7O6L - chains A and B; structure by X-ray diffraction, 1.50 A resolution.

# Chain A (and B)
Name: Enhancer of rudimentary homolog 2
From: Caenorhabditis elegans
Notes: chain B of this document is another copy of the same molecule, construct and numbering; everything in this record applies to it too
Reference sequence: Q20057 (Q20057_CAEEL); residue numbers follow UniProt; this construct covers 1-99
Amino-acid sequence (103 residues; numbered -3 to 99; the number before each row is that of its first residue; numbers below 1 keep their minus sign (Gly-3 is residue -3)):
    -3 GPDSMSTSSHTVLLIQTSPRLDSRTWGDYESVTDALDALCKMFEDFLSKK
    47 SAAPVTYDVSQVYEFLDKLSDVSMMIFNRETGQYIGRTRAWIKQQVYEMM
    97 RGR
Not modelled in the structure: -3 to 2, 45-50 (chain B: -3 to 3, 44-51, 98-99)
Differences from the reference sequence: expression tag (-3 to 0)
From the paper describing this entry:
  - conformationally variable residues (order/disorder transition): Lys46 to Val55
  - mutagenesis - T13E: unchanged binding to TOST-1
  - mutagenesis - I81A/R83A, W87A: decreased binding to TOST-1

# Chain A / chain B interface
Residue-residue contacts (31):
  Val8(A) with Met71(B), hydrophobic
  Leu10(A) with Leu10(B), hydrophobic
  Ile11(A) with Trp22(B), hydrogen bond (backbone-side chain)
  Arg20(A) with Arg20(B); Trp22(B), hydrogen bond (side chain-backbone); Gly23(B); Asp24(B), salt bridge
  Thr21(A) with Arg20(B), hydrogen bond (side chain-backbone); Trp22(B), hydrogen bond (backbone-side chain)
  Trp22(A) with Leu10(B), hydrophobic; Ile11(B), hydrogen bond (side chain-backbone); Arg20(B); Thr21(B), hydrogen bond (side chain-backbone); Asp67(B)
  Gly23(A) with Arg20(B)
  Asp24(A) with Arg20(B), salt bridge
  Asp67(A) with Trp22(B)
  Met71(A) with Val8(B), hydrophobic; Met71(B), hydrophobic; Tyr80(B), hydrophobic
  Asn74(A) with Gln79(B), hydrogen bond
  Thr77(A) with Gln79(B), hydrogen bond
  Gln79(A) with Asn74(B), hydrogen bond; Thr77(B), hydrogen bond; Gln79(B); Tyr80(B); Ile81(B)
  Tyr80(A) with Met71(B), hydrophobic; Gln79(B); Tyr80(B), hydrogen bond (backbone-backbone)
  Ile81(A) with Gln79(B)
Other interface residues (no listed pair), chain A (17 interface residues in all): Gln12, Gly82
Other interface residues (no listed pair), chain B (17 interface residues in all): Gln12, Gly82

# Overview
The chain A/chain B interface involves 17 residues from each chain; the contacts include 11 hydrogen bonds and
2 salt bridges. Among the polar pairs are Arg20(A)-Asp24(B), Ile11(A)-Trp22(B) and Arg20(A)-Trp22(B). The
paper reports that I81A/R83A and W87A of chain A reduce binding to TOST-1; conformational variability at
Lys46(A).
Both chains are Enhancer of rudimentary homolog 2 (Caenorhabditis elegans). Entry 7O6L (Crystal structure of
C. elegans ERH-2) was determined by X-ray diffraction together with 7O6N, 7OCX and 7OCZ from the same study.
